Entry 3DFN (X-ray diffraction, 1.86 A resolution); this record covers chains B and C of the 4 polymer chains in the assembly.

Chain B (and C):
Protein: Fructose-bisphosphate aldolase A
Source organism: Oryctolagus cuniculus
Notes: EC 4.1.2.13; chain C of this document is another copy of the same molecule, construct and numbering; everything in this record applies to it too
UniProt: P00883 (ALDOA_RABIT); residues 1-363 here correspond to UniProt positions 2-364 (UniProt number = residue number + 1)
Chain sequence (363 residues; row label = number of the first residue in the row):
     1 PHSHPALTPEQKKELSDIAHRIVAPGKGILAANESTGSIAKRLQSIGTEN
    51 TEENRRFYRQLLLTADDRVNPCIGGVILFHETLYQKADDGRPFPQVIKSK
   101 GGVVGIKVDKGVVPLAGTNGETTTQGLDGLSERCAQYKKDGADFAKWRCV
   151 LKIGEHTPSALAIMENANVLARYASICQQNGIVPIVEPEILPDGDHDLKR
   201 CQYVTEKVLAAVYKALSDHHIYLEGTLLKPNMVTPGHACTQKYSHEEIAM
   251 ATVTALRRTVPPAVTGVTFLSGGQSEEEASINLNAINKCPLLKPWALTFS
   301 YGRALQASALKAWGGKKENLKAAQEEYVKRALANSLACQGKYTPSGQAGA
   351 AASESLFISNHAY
Disordered / not traced: 346-358 (chain C: 349-358)
Differences from the reference sequence: engineered mutation Asn-33 (Asp34 in P00883)
Curated features (UniProtKB/Swiss-Prot):
  - active site: Glu-187 (Proton acceptor), Lys-229 (Schiff-base intermediate with dihydroxyacetone-P)
  - binding site (beta-D-fructose 1,6-bisphosphate): Arg-42, Ser-271 to Gly-273, Ser-300, Arg-303
  - site: Cys-72 (Essential for substrate cleavage), Lys-107 (Essential for substrate cleavage), Lys-146 (Alkylation inactivates the enzyme), His-361 (Alkylation inactivates the enzyme), Tyr-363 (Necessary for preference for fructose 1,6-bisphosphate over fructose 1-phosphate)
  - modified residue: Thr-8 (Phosphothreonine), Ser-35 (Phosphoserine), Ser-38 (Phosphoserine), Lys-41 (N6-acetyllysine), Ser-45 (Phosphoserine), Lys-98 (N6-(2-hydroxyisobutyryl)lysine), Lys-107 (N6-acetyllysine), Lys-110 (N6-acetyllysine), Ser-131 (Phosphoserine), Lys-146 (N6-(2-hydroxyisobutyryl)lysine), Ser-271 (Phosphoserine), Lys-311 (N6-malonyllysine), Lys-329 (N6-acetyllysine), Asn-360 (Deamidated asparagine)
  - cross-link: Lys-41 (Glycyl lysine isopeptide (Lys-Gly) (interchain with G-Cter in SUMO1))

Chain B / chain C interface:
Pairs across the interface (68; chain B residue first):
  Pro-1(B) with Thr-157(C); Pro-158(C); Arg-200(C), hydrogen bond (backbone-side chain); Tyr-203(C); Val-204(C)
  His-2(B) with Gly-154(C); Glu-155(C), hydrogen bond (side chain-backbone); Arg-200(C), hydrogen bond; Tyr-203(C)
  Ser-3(B) with Tyr-203(C)
  Pro-9(B) with His-361(C)
  Lys-12(B) with His-361(C); Tyr-363(C), hydrogen bond (side chain-backbone)
  Lys-13(B) with His-361(C)
  Ser-16(B) with His-361(C)
  Gly-154(B) with His-2(C)
  Glu-155(B) with His-2(C), hydrogen bond (backbone-side chain)
  Thr-157(B) with Pro-1(C)
  Pro-158(B) with Pro-1(C)
  Arg-200(B) with Pro-1(C), hydrogen bond (side chain-backbone); His-2(C), hydrogen bond
  Tyr-203(B) with Pro-1(C); His-2(C); Ser-3(C); His-220(C)
  Val-204(B) with Pro-1(C)
  Lys-207(B) with Ser-217(C), hydrogen bond (side chain-backbone); His-220(C), hydrogen bond
  Ala-210(B) with Lys-214(C); Ser-217(C)
  Ala-211(B) with Lys-214(C)
  Lys-214(B) with Ala-210(C); Ala-211(C); Lys-214(C)
  Ser-217(B) with Lys-207(C), hydrogen bond (backbone-side chain); Ala-210(C)
  His-220(B) with Tyr-203(C), hydrogen bond; Lys-207(C)
  Tyr-222(B) with Arg-258(C); His-361(C), hydrogen bond
  Leu-223(B) with Arg-258(C)
  Glu-224(B) with Arg-258(C), salt bridge
  Arg-257(B) with Pro-261(C); Pro-262(C); Ala-263(C), hydrogen bond (backbone-backbone)
  Arg-258(B) with Tyr-222(C); Leu-223(C); Glu-224(C), salt bridge; Pro-261(C); Ala-263(C)
  Val-260(B) with Pro-262(C)
  Pro-261(B) with Arg-257(C); Arg-258(C)
  Pro-262(B) with Arg-257(C); Val-260(C); Pro-294(C), hydrophobic; Trp-295(C), hydrophobic
  Ala-263(B) with Arg-257(C), hydrogen bond (backbone-backbone); Arg-258(C)
  Pro-294(B) with Pro-262(C), hydrophobic; Leu-292(C), hydrophobic
  Trp-295(B) with Pro-262(C), hydrophobic
  His-361(B) with Pro-9(C); Lys-12(C); Lys-13(C); Ser-16(C); Tyr-222(C), hydrogen bond
  Tyr-363(B) with Lys-12(C), hydrogen bond (backbone-side chain)
Interface residues without a listed pair, chain B (38 interface residues in all): His-156, Thr-254, Thr-259, Leu-292, Ala-362
Interface residues without a listed pair, chain C (38 interface residues in all): His-156, Thr-254, Thr-259, Ala-362

In short:
The chain B/chain C interface involves 38 residues from each chain, with 16 hydrogen bonds and 2 salt bridges.
Among the polar pairs are Glu-224(B)/Arg-258(C), Pro-1(B)/Arg-200(C) and His-2(B)/Glu-155(C). From UniProt:
active-site residues Glu-187(B) and Lys-229(B) and 6 beta-D-fructose 1,6-bisphosphate-binding residues on
chain B.
Both chains are Fructose-bisphosphate aldolase A (Oryctolagus cuniculus). Entry 3DFN (D33N mutant
fructose-1,6-bisphosphate aldolase from rabbit muscle) was determined by X-ray diffraction, deposited together
with 3DFO, 3DFP, 3DFQ, 3DFS and 3DFT.
